PDB entry 1Y94 | X-ray diffraction, 2.20 A resolution | chains A and B

[Chain A (and B)]
Molecule: Seminal ribonuclease
Organism: Bos taurus
Notes: EC 3.1.27.5; chain B of this document is another copy of the same molecule, construct and numbering; everything in this record applies to it too
UniProtKB: P00669 (RNS_BOVIN); residues 1-124 here correspond to UniProt positions 27-150 (UniProt number = residue number + 26)
Amino-acid sequence (124 residues; each row starts with the number of its first residue):
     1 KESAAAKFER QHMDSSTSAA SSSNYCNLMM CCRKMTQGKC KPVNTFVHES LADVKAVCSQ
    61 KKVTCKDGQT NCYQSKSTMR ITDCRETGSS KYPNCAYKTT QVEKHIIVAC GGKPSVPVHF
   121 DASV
Differences from the reference sequence: engineered mutation S16 (Gly42 in P00669), T17 (Asn43 in P00669), A19 (Pro45 in P00669), A20 (Ser46 in P00669), D67 (Asn93 in P00669)
Curated features (UniProtKB/Swiss-Prot):
  - active site: H12 (Proton acceptor), H119 (Proton donor)
  - binding site (substrate): K7, R10, K41 to T45, K66, R85
Disulfides: C26-C84, C40-C95, C58-C110, C65-C72

[Interface between chain A and chain B]
Disulfides between the chains: C31(A)-C32(B), C32(A)-C31(B)
Contacting residue pairs - 90 pairs, chain A then chain B:
  A4(A) - V118(B)  hydrophobic
  A5(A) - V116(B)  hydrophobic
  F8(A) - V54(B)  hydrophobic
  F8(A) - V108(B)  hydrophobic
  F8(A) - P117(B)
  F8(A) - V118(B)
  F8(A) - H119(B)
  F8(A) - F120(B)
  E9(A) - R33(B)  hydrogen bond (backbone-side chain)
  E9(A) - L51(B)
  R10(A) - R33(B)  hydrogen bond (backbone-side chain)
  R10(A) - K34(B)
  Q11(A) - M35(B)
  Q11(A) - K41(B)
  Q11(A) - N44(B)  hydrogen bond (backbone-side chain)
  Q11(A) - T45(B)
  Q11(A) - F46(B)
  H12(A) - N44(B)  hydrogen bond
  H12(A) - T45(B)  hydrogen bond (side chain-backbone)
  H12(A) - F46(B)
  H12(A) - V47(B)  hydrogen bond (backbone-backbone)
  H12(A) - F120(B)
  M13(A) - R33(B)  hydrogen bond (backbone-side chain)
  M13(A) - V47(B)
  M13(A) - E49(B)
  M13(A) - S50(B)
  M13(A) - L51(B)  hydrophobic
  M13(A) - V54(B)  hydrophobic
  D14(A) - Y25(B)  hydrogen bond
  D14(A) - M29(B)
  D14(A) - V47(B)  hydrogen bond (backbone-backbone)
  D14(A) - H48(B)  hydrogen bond (backbone-side chain)
  S15(A) - V47(B)
  S15(A) - H48(B)
  S15(A) - E49(B)  hydrogen bond (side chain-backbone)
  S15(A) - S50(B)
  S15(A) - L51(B)
  S16(A) - H48(B)  hydrogen bond (backbone-backbone)
  S16(A) - R80(B)  hydrogen bond (backbone-side chain)
  T17(A) - R80(B)
  A19(A) - Y25(B)  hydrophobic
  A19(A) - H48(B)
  A20(A) - S22(B)
  A20(A) - Y25(B)  hydrophobic
  A20(A) - Q101(B)
  S22(A) - A20(B)
  Y25(A) - D14(B)  hydrogen bond
  Y25(A) - A19(B)
  Y25(A) - A20(B)
  Y25(A) - L28(B)  hydrophobic
  L28(A) - L28(B)  hydrophobic
  L28(A) - M29(B)  hydrophobic
  L28(A) - C32(B)
  M29(A) - D14(B)
  M29(A) - L28(B)  hydrophobic
  C31(A) - C32(B)  disulfide
  C32(A) - C31(B)  disulfide
  C32(A) - C32(B)
  R33(A) - E9(B)  hydrogen bond (side chain-backbone)
  R33(A) - R10(B)  hydrogen bond (side chain-backbone)
  R33(A) - M13(B)  hydrogen bond (side chain-backbone)
  M35(A) - Q11(B)
  K41(A) - Q11(B)
  K41(A) - H12(B)
  N44(A) - Q11(B)  hydrogen bond (side chain-backbone)
  N44(A) - H12(B)
  T45(A) - Q11(B)
  T45(A) - H12(B)  hydrogen bond (backbone-side chain)
  F46(A) - Q11(B)
  F46(A) - H12(B)
  V47(A) - H12(B)  hydrogen bond (backbone-backbone)
  V47(A) - M13(B)
  V47(A) - D14(B)  hydrogen bond (backbone-backbone)
  V47(A) - S15(B)
  H48(A) - D14(B)  salt bridge
  H48(A) - S15(B)
  H48(A) - A19(B)
  E49(A) - M13(B)
  E49(A) - S15(B)
  S50(A) - S15(B)
  L51(A) - E9(B)
  L51(A) - M13(B)  hydrophobic
  V54(A) - F8(B)  hydrophobic
  V54(A) - M13(B)  hydrophobic
  Q101(A) - A20(B)
  V116(A) - A5(B)  hydrophobic
  P117(A) - F8(B)
  V118(A) - A4(B)  hydrophobic
  H119(A) - F8(B)
  F120(A) - H12(B)
Interface residues without a listed pair, chain A (40 interface residues in all): K34, V108
Interface residues without a listed pair, chain B (40 interface residues in all): S21

[In short]
The chain A/chain B interface involves 40 residues from each chain, with 2 disulfide bonds, 21 hydrogen bonds
and 1 salt bridge. Among the polar pairs are H48(A)-D14(B), E9(A)-R33(B) and R10(A)-R33(B). UniProt lists
active-site residues H12(A) and H119(A) and 9 substrate-binding residues on chain A.
Both chains are Seminal ribonuclease (Bos taurus). Entry 1Y94 (Crystal structure of the
G16S/N17T/P19A/S20A/N67D Variant Of Bovine seminal Ribonuclease) was determined by X-ray diffraction,
deposited together with 1Y92.
